Entry 5S50 (X-ray diffraction, 3.10 A resolution); this record covers chains A and F of the 6 polymer chains in the assembly.

[Chain A]
Protein: Tubulin alpha-1B chain
Source organism: Bos taurus
UniProt: P81947 (TBA1B_BOVIN); residues 1-451 here = UniProt positions 1-451
Sequence (451 residues; numbered 1 to 451; the number before each row is that of its first residue):
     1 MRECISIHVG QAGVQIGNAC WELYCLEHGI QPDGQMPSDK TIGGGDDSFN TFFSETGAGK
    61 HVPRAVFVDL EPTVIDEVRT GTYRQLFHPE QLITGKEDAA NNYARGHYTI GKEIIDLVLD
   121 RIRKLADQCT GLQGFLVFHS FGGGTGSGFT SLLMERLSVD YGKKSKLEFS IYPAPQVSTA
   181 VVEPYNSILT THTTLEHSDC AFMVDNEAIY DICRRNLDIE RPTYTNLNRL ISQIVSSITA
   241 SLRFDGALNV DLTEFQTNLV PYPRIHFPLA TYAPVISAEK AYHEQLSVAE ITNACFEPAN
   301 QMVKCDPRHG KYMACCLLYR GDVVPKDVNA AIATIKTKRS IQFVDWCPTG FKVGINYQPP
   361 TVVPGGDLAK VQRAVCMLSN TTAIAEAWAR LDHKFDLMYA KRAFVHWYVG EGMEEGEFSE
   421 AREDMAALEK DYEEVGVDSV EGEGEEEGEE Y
Disordered / not traced: 248-249, 439-451
Metal / ion sites: Ca2+: Asp-39, Thr-41, Gly-44, Glu-55; Mg2+: Glu-71 (together with GTP)
Small-molecule neighbours: GTP (guanosine-5'-triphosphate): Gly-10, Gln-11, Ala-12, Gln-15, Ile-16, Asp-69, Asp-98, Ala-99, Ala-100, Asn-101, Ser-140, Gly-142, Gly-143, Gly-144, Thr-145, Gly-146, Ile-171, Pro-173, Val-177, Ser-178, Glu-183, Asn-206, Tyr-224, Leu-227, Asn-228, Ile-231

[Chain F]
Protein: Tubulin-Tyrosine Ligase
Source organism: Gallus gallus
UniProt: E1BQ43 (E1BQ43_CHICK); residue numbers follow UniProt; this construct covers 1-378
Sequence (384 residues; row label = number of the first residue in the row):
     1 MYTFVVRDEN SSVYAEVSRL LLATGQWKRL RKDNPRFNLM LGERNRLPFG RLGHEPGLVQ
    61 LVNYYRGADK LCRKASLVKL IKTSPELSES CTWFPESYVI YPTNLKTPVA PAQNGIRHLI
   121 NNTRTDEREV FLAAYNRRRE GREGNVWIAK SSAGAKGEGI LISSEASELL DFIDEQGQVH
   181 VIQKYLEKPL LLEPGHRKFD IRSWVLVDHL YNIYLYREGV LRTSSEPYNS ANFQDKTCHL
   241 TNHCIQKEYS KNYGRYEEGN EMFFEEFNQY LMDALNTTLE NSILLQIKHI IRSCLMCIEP
   301 AISTKHLHYQ SFQLFGFDFM VDEELKVWLI EVNGAPACAQ KLYAELCQGI VDVAISSVFP
   361 LADTGQKTSQ PTSIFIKLHH HHHH
Disordered / not traced: 106-124, 154-161, 363-371, 383-384
Differences from the reference sequence: expression tag (379-384)
Metal / ion sites: Mg2+: Glu-331 (together with AMP-PCP)
Small-molecule neighbours: AMP-PCP (ACP; phosphomethylphosphonic acid adenylate ester): Lys-74, Ile-148, Lys-150, Gln-183, Lys-184, Tyr-185, Leu-186, Lys-198, Asp-200, Arg-202, Arg-222, His-239, Leu-240, Thr-241, Asn-242, Asp-318, Met-320, Ile-330, Glu-331, Asn-333

[How chain A and chain F interact]
Pairs across the interface - 23 pairs, chain A then chain F:
  Gln-176(A) / Pro-56(F)
  Glu-207(A) / His-54(F)  salt bridge
  Glu-297(A) / His-306(F)
  Lys-304(A) / His-54(F)
  Cys-305(A) / His-308(F)
  Asp-306(A) / Arg-66(F)
  Asp-306(A) / Leu-307(F)
  Arg-308(A) / Pro-300(F)  hydrogen bond (side chain-backbone)
  Arg-308(A) / Ala-301(F)
  Arg-308(A) / Ile-302(F)
  Arg-308(A) / Ser-303(F)  hydrogen bond (side chain-backbone)
  His-309(A) / Arg-66(F)  hydrogen bond (side chain-backbone)
  His-309(A) / Gly-67(F)
  His-309(A) / Ala-301(F)
  Lys-338(A) / Pro-300(F)
  Ser-340(A) / Pro-300(F)
  Ser-340(A) / Ala-301(F)
  Glu-386(A) / Gly-50(F)
  Glu-386(A) / Arg-66(F)  salt bridge
  Arg-390(A) / Gly-50(F)
  Arg-390(A) / His-54(F)
  His-393(A) / Arg-51(F)
  Glu-433(A) / Arg-46(F)  salt bridge
Other interface residues (no listed pair), chain A (15 interface residues in all): Pro-298
Other interface residues (no listed pair), chain F (15 interface residues in all): Gly-53

[In short]
Chain A and chain F each contribute 15 residues to their interface, with 3 hydrogen bonds and 3 salt bridges.
Polar pairs include Glu-207(A)/His-54(F), Glu-386(A)/Arg-66(F) and Glu-433(A)/Arg-46(F). Bound to chain A:
GTP. Chain F binds AMP-PCP.
Chain A is Tubulin alpha-1B chain (Bos taurus) and chain F is Tubulin-Tyrosine Ligase (Gallus gallus); the
structure, Tubulin-Z57299526-complex, was determined by X-ray diffraction together with 5S4L, 5S4M, 5S4N,
5S4O, 5S4P, 5S4Q and 52 further entries from the same study.
